4TZK - chain A; structure by X-ray diffraction, 1.62 A resolution.

== Chain A ==
Molecule: Enoyl-[acyl-carrier-protein] reductase [NADH]
Organism: Mycobacterium tuberculosis
Notes: EC 1.3.1.9
UniProtKB: P9WGR1 (INHA_MYCTU); numbering as in UniProt (aligned over 1-269)
Sequence (269 residues; each row starts with the number of its first residue):
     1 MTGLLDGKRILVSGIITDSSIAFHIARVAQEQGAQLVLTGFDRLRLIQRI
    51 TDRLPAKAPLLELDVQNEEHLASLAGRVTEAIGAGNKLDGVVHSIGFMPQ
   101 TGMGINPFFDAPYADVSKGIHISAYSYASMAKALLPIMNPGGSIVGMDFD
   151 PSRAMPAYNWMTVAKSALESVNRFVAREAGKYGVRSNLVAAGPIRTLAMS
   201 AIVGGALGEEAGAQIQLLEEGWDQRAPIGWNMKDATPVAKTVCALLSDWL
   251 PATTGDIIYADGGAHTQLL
Not modelled in the structure: 1
UniProt features mapped onto this chain:
  - binding site (NAD(+)): Ser20, Ile21, Asp64, Val65, Ile95, Gly96, Lys165, Ile194
  - binding site (substrate): Tyr158
  - site: Phe149 (May act as an intermediate that passes the hydride ion from NADH to the substrate), Tyr158 (Transition state stabilizer)
  - modified residue: Thr266 (Phosphothreonine)
  - mutagenesis: Ser94 (S94A: Confers INH and ETH resistance. The mutant is 17 times more resistant to inhibition by the INH-NAD adduct ...), Asp148 (D148G: Confers pyridomycin resistance. Has no impact on the susceptibility to isoniazid and moxifloxacin. 14-fold decrease in NADH affinity, while no effect on catalytic activity), Tyr158 (Y158A: 1500-fold decrease in catalytic activity while no effect on lipid substrate affinity; Y158F: 24-fold decrease in catalytic activity while no effect on lipid substrate affinity ...), Lys165 (K165A/M: Loss of enzyme's ability to bind NADH; K165Q/R: No effect on the enzyme's catalytic ability or on its ability to bind NADH), Thr266 (T266A: No effect on catalytic activity. Loss of phosphorylation. Does not alter growth of M.tuberculosis ...)
Ligand contacts:
  - 1-CYCLOHEXYL-N- (641; (3S)-1-cyclohexyl-N-(3,5-dichlorophenyl)-5-oxopyrrolidine-3-carboxamide): Gly96, Phe97, Met98, Met103, Gly104, Phe149, Met155, Pro156, Ala157, Tyr158, Met161, Lys165, Met199, Ile202, Leu207, Ile215, Leu218
  - NAD (nicotinamide-adenine-dinucleotide): Gly14, Ile15, Ile16, Ser20, Ile21, Phe41, Leu63, Asp64, Val65, Gln66, Ser94, Ile95, Gly96, Phe97, Ile122, Met147, Asp148, Phe149, Met161, Lys165, Ala191, Gly192, Pro193, Ile194, Thr196, Met199
From the paper describing this entry:
  - binding site for 1-CYCLOHEXYL-N-: Gly96, Phe97, Met103, Gly104, Met155, Pro156, Ala157, Tyr158, Met161, Met199, Leu218
  - catalytic residues: Tyr158 (citing earlier work)
  - conformationally variable residues (side-chain flip): Tyr158

== Summary ==
Ligands of chain A: NAD and 1-CYCLOHEXYL-N-. Curated annotation (UniProt) lists 8 NAD+-binding residues,
substrate-binding residue Tyr158 and 5 mutagenesis sites. The paper reports the catalytic residue Tyr158; a
binding site for 1-CYCLOHEXYL-N- at Gly96, Phe97 and Met103 among others.
Chain A is Enoyl-[acyl-carrier-protein] reductase [NADH] (Mycobacterium tuberculosis); the structure, Crystal
structure of Mycobacterium tuberculosis enoyl reductase (INHA) complexed WITH
1-CYCLOHEXYL-N-(3,5-DICHLOROPHENYL)-5-OXOPYRROLIDINE-3-CARBOXAMIDE, was determined by X-ray diffraction
together with 4TZT, 4TRJ, 4U0J and 4U0K from the same study.
